Entry 4FP5 (X-ray diffraction, 1.40 A resolution); this record covers chains F and G of the 5 polymer chains in the assembly.

== Chain F (and G) ==
Molecule: Heat-labile enterotoxin IIB, B chain
Source organism: Escherichia coli
Notes: fragment: heat-labile enterotoxin B pentamer; chain G of this document is another copy of the same molecule, construct and numbering; everything in this record applies to it too
Reference sequence: P43529 (E2BB_ECOLX); residues 1-98 here correspond to UniProt positions 24-121 (UniProt number = residue number + 23)
Sequence (98 residues; row label = number of the first residue in the row):
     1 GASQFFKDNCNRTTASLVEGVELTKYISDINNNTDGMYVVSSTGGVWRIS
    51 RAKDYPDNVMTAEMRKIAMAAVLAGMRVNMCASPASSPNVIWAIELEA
Differences from the reference sequence: engineered mutation Ala74 (Ser97 in P43529)
Disulfides: Cys10-Cys81

== Chain F / chain G interface ==
Pairs across the interface (55):
  Gly1(F) - Lys25(G)  hydrogen bond (backbone-side chain)
  Ser3(F) - Lys25(G)
  Ser3(F) - Val40(G)
  Phe5(F) - Ile27(G)  hydrophobic
  Phe5(F) - Tyr38(G)  hydrophobic
  Phe5(F) - Val46(G)  hydrophobic
  Phe5(F) - Pro88(G)  hydrophobic
  Phe6(F) - Ile27(G)  hydrophobic
  Asn9(F) - Asp29(G)
  Asn9(F) - Thr34(G)
  Arg12(F) - Thr34(G)
  Thr13(F) - Asn31(G)
  Ser50(F) - Ile30(G)
  Tyr55(F) - Arg51(G)
  Tyr55(F) - Ala52(G)  hydrogen bond (side chain-backbone)
  Tyr55(F) - Lys53(G)
  Pro56(F) - Arg51(G)
  Asp57(F) - Ile30(G)
  Val59(F) - Arg65(G)
  Met60(F) - Ser28(G)  hydrogen bond (backbone-side chain)
  Met60(F) - Asp29(G)
  Met60(F) - Ile30(G)  hydrophobic
  Met60(F) - Asp35(G)
  Met60(F) - Gly36(G)
  Met60(F) - Met37(G)  hydrophobic
  Met60(F) - Arg51(G)
  Glu63(F) - Tyr26(G)  hydrogen bond
  Glu63(F) - Met37(G)
  Glu63(F) - Arg65(G)  salt bridge
  Met64(F) - Ser28(G)
  Lys66(F) - Met69(G)
  Ile67(F) - Tyr26(G)  hydrophobic
  Ile67(F) - Met69(G)
  Ala70(F) - Leu73(G)  hydrophobic
  Met76(F) - Leu73(G)  hydrophobic
  Trp92(F) - Asp29(G)
  Trp92(F) - Ile30(G)  hydrogen bond (backbone-backbone)
  Trp92(F) - Asn31(G)
  Ala93(F) - Ser28(G)
  Ala93(F) - Asp29(G)
  Ala93(F) - Asn31(G)
  Ile94(F) - Tyr26(G)
  Ile94(F) - Ile27(G)
  Ile94(F) - Ser28(G)  hydrogen bond (backbone-backbone)
  Glu95(F) - Lys25(G)
  Glu95(F) - Tyr26(G)
  Glu95(F) - Ile27(G)
  Leu96(F) - Thr24(G)
  Leu96(F) - Lys25(G)
  Leu96(F) - Tyr26(G)  hydrogen bond (backbone-backbone)
  Leu96(F) - Met69(G)  hydrophobic
  Leu96(F) - Leu73(G)  hydrophobic
  Glu97(F) - Thr24(G)
  Glu97(F) - Lys25(G)  salt bridge
  Ala98(F) - Thr24(G)  hydrogen bond (backbone-backbone)
Other interface residues (no listed pair), chain F (29 interface residues in all): Ala2, Cys81, Ile91
Other interface residues (no listed pair), chain G (23 interface residues in all): Val72

== Summary ==
29 residues of chain F face 23 of chain G across their interface; the contacts include 8 hydrogen bonds and 2
salt bridges. Among the polar pairs are Glu63(F)-Arg65(G), Glu97(F)-Lys25(G) and Gly1(F)-Lys25(G).
Chain F and chain G are both Heat-labile enterotoxin IIB, B chain (Escherichia coli); the structure,
Heat-labile enterotoxin ILT-IIbB5 S74A mutant, was determined by X-ray diffraction, deposited together with
4FNF and 4FO2.
